8WWA - chains H and A of the 8 polymer chains in the assembly; structure by electron microscopy, 3.32 A resolution.

== Chain H ==
Molecule: 26-nt DNA strand
Sequence (26 nucleotides; row label = number of the first residue in the row):
     1 TTTTTTTTTTTTTTTTTTTTTTTTTT

== Chain A ==
Name: Putative primase C962R
Source organism: African swine fever virus
UniProt: A0A2X0TKI6 (A0A2X0TKI6_ASF); residues 1-962 here = UniProt positions 1-962
Chain sequence (972 residues; row label = number of the first residue in the row):
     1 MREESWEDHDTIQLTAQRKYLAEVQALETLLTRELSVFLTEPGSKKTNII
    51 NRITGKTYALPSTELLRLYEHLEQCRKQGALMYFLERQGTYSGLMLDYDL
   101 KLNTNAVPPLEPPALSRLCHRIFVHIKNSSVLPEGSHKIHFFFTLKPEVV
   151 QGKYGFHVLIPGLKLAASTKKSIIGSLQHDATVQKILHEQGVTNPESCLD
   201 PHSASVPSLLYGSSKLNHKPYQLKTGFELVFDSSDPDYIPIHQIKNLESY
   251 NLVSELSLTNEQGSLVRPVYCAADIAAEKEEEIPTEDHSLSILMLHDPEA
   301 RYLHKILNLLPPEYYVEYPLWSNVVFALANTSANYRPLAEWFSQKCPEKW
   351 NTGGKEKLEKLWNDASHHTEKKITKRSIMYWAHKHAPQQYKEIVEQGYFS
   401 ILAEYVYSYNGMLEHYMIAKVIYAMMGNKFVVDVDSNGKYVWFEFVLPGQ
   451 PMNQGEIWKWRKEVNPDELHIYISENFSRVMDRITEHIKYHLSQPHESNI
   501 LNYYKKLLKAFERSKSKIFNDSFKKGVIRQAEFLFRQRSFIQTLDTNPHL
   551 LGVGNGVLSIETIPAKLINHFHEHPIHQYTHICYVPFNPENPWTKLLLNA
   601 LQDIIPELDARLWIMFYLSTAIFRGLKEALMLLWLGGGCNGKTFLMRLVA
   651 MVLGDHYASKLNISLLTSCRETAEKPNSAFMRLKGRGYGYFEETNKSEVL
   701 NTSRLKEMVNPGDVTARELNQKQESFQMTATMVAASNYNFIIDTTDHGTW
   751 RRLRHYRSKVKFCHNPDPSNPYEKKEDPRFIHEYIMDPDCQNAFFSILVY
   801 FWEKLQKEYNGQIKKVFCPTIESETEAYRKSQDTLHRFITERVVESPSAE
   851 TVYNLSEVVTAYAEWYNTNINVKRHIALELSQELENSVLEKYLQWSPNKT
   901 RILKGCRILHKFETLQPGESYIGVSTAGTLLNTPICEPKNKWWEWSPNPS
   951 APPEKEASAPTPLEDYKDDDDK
Disordered / not traced: 1-290, 844-852, 897-972
Construct notes: expression tag (963-972)
Bound ions: Mg2+: Thr643 (together with AMP-PNP)
Ligand contacts: AMP-PNP (ANP; phosphoaminophosphonic acid-adenylate ester): Ala600, Asp603, Ile604, Gly637, Gly638, Cys639, Asn640, Gly641, Lys642, Thr643, Phe644, Phe762, Lys775, Glu776, Asp777, Pro778, Phe780, Ile781

== How chain H and chain A interact ==
Pairs across the interface - 6 pairs, chain H then chain A:
  DT7(H) - Leu719(A)  phosphate contact
  DT8(H) - Arg717(A)  salt bridge to the phosphate
  DT8(H) - Asn720(A)  hydrogen bond to the phosphate
  DT9(H) - Asn720(A)  base contact
  DT16(H) - Ser522(A)  hydrogen bond to the phosphate
  DT17(H) - Ser522(A)  hydrogen bond to the phosphate
Also at the interface, not in a pair above, chain A (5 interface residues in all): Asn520

== Summary ==
The chain H/chain A interface involves 5 residues from each chain, with 3 hydrogen bonds and 1 salt bridge.
Polar contacts include DT8(H)-Asn720(A), DT16(H)-Ser522(A) and DT17(H)-Ser522(A). Ligands of chain A: AMP-PNP.
Chain H is a 26-nt DNA strand and chain A is Putative primase C962R (African swine fever virus); the
structure, Structure of AMPPNP-Form AsfvPrimPol Hexamer, was determined by electron microscopy.
